Entry 7TKM (electron microscopy, 4.50 A resolution (low resolution: residue-level contacts below are approximate; hydrogen-bond / salt-bridge calls are withheld)); this record covers chains A and E of the 27 polymer chains in the assembly.

Chain A:
Name: ATP synthase subunit alpha
From: Saccharomyces cerevisiae
UniProtKB: P07251 (ATPA_YEAST); residues 1-510 here correspond to UniProt positions 36-545 (UniProt number = residue number + 35)
Sequence (510 residues; each row starts with the number of its first residue):
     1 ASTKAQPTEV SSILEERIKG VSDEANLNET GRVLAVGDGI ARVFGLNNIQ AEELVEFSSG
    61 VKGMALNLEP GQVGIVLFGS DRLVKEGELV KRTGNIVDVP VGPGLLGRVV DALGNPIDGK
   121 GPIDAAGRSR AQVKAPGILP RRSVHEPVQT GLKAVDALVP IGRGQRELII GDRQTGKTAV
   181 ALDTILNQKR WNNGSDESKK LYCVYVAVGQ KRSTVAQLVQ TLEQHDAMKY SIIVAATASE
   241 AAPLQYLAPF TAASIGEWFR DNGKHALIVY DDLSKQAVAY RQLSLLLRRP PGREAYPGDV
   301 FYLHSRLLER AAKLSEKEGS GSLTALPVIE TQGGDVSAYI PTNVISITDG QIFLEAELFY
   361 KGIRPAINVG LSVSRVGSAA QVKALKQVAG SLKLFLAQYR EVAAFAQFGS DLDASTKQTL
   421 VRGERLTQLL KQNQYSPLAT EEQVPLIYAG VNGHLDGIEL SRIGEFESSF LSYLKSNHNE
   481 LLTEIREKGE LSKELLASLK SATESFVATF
Unresolved in the structure: 1-8, 408-409, 510
Curated features (UniProtKB/Swiss-Prot):
  - binding site (ATP): G171 to T178
  - site: S372 (Required for activity)
  - modified residue (Phosphoserine): S22, S143

Chain E:
Name: ATP synthase subunit beta
From: Saccharomyces cerevisiae
Notes: EC 7.1.2.2
UniProtKB: P00830 (ATPB_YEAST); residues 1-478 here correspond to UniProt positions 34-511 (UniProt number = residue number + 33)
Sequence (478 residues; each row starts with the number of its first residue):
     1 ASAAQSTPIT GKVTAVIGAI VDVHFEQSEL PAILNALEIK TPQGKLVLEV AQHLGENTVR
    61 TIAMDGTEGL VRGEKVLDTG GPISVPVGRE TLGRIINVIG EPIDERGPIK SKLRKPIHAD
   121 PPSFAEQSTS AEILETGIKV VDLLAPYARG GKIGLFGGAG VGKTVFIQEL INNIAKAHGG
   181 FSVFTGVGER TREGNDLYRE MKETGVINLE GESKVALVFG QMNEPPGARA RVALTGLTIA
   241 EYFRDEEGQD VLLFIDNIFR FTQAGSEVSA LLGRIPSAVG YQPTLATDMG LLQERITTTK
   301 KGSVTSVQAV YVPADDLTDP APATTFAHLD ATTVLSRGIS ELGIYPAVDP LDSKSRLLDA
   361 AVVGQEHYDV ASKVQETLQT YKSLQDIIAI LGMDELSEQD KLTVERARKI QRFLSQPFAV
   421 AEVFTGIPGK LVRLKDTVAS FKAVLEGKYD NIPEHAFYMV GGIEDVVAKA EKLAAEAN
Unresolved in the structure: 1-6, 476-478
Curated features (UniProtKB/Swiss-Prot):
  - binding site (ATP): G157 to T164
  - modified residue: T79 (Phosphothreonine), T204 (Phosphothreonine), S340 (Phosphoserine)

Chain A / chain E interface:
Pairs across the interface (11; chain A residue first):
  I49(A) - L70(E)
  I49(A) - V71(E)
  Q50(A) - L70(E)
  A51(A) - E68(E)
  A51(A) - G69(E)
  A51(A) - L70(E)
  L66(A) - V16(E)
  L68(A) - A15(E)
  L68(A) - V16(E)
  L68(A) - I17(E)
  P70(A) - T14(E)
Other interface residues (no listed pair), chain A (12 interface residues in all): N47, N67, E69, G292, R293, S305
Other interface residues (no listed pair), chain E (12 interface residues in all): G18, R72, N223, V279

In short:
The chain A/chain E interface involves 12 residues from each chain. UniProt lists 8 ATP-binding residues on
chain A; 8 ATP-binding residues on chain E.
Chain A is ATP synthase subunit alpha and chain E is ATP synthase subunit beta, both from Saccharomyces
cerevisiae; the structure, Yeast ATP synthase State 3binding(b) with 10 mM ATP backbone model, was determined
by electron microscopy, deposited together with 7TJS, 7TJT, 7TJU, 7TJV, 7TJW, 7TJX and 30 further entries.
